Entry 9EQI (X-ray diffraction, 1.40 A resolution); this record covers chains S and M of the 4 polymer chains in the assembly.

[Chain S]
Name: Hydrogenase-1 small chain
Organism: Escherichia coli
Notes: EC 1.12.99.6
UniProt: P69739 (MBHS_ECOLI); residues 1-271 here correspond to UniProt positions 46-316 (UniProt number = residue number + 45)
Sequence (279 residues; numbered 1 to 279; the number before each row is that of its first residue):
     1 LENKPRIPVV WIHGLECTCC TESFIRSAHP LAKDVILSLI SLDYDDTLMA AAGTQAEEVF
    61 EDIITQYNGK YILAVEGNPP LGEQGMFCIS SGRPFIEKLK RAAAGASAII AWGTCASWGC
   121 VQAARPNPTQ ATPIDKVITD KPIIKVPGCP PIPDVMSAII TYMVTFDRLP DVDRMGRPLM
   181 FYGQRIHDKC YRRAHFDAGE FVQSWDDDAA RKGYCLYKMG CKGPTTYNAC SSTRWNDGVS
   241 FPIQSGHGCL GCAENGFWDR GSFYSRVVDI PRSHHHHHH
Not modelled in the structure: 1-3, 267-279
Differences from the reference sequence: expression tag (272-279)
Swiss-Prot annotation at these positions:
  - binding site ([4Fe-4S] cluster): Cys17, Cys20, Cys115, Cys149, His187, Cys190, Cys215, Cys221
  - binding site ([3Fe-4S] cluster): Cys230, Cys249, Cys252
Bound ions: fe4-s3 cluster Fe: Cys17, Cys19, Cys20, Cys115, Cys120, Cys149; 4Fe-4S cluster Fe: His187, Cys190, Cys215, Cys221; 3Fe-4S cluster Fe: Cys230, Cys249, Cys252
Small-molecule neighbours:
  - 3Fe-4S cluster (F3S): Ile186, Thr226, Asn228, Cys230, Trp235, Phe241, Pro242, Cys249, Leu250, Gly251, Cys252, Ala253
  - fe4-s3 cluster (SF3): Glu16, Cys17, Thr18, Cys19, Cys20, Glu76, Gly113, Thr114, Cys115, Cys120, Gly148, Cys149, Pro150
  - 4Fe-4S cluster (SF4): Ile186, His187, Cys190, Arg192, Arg193, Phe196, Cys215, Leu216, Tyr217, Cys221, Gly223, Pro224, Ile243

[Chain M]
Name: Hydrogenase-1 large chain
Organism: Escherichia coli
Notes: EC 1.12.99.6
UniProt: P0ACD8 (MBHL_ECOLI); residues 1-582 here = UniProt positions 1-582
Sequence (582 residues; each row starts with the number of its first residue):
     1 MSTQYETQGY TINNAGRRLV VDPITRIEGH MRCEVNINDQ NVITNAVSCG TMFRGLEIIL
    61 QGRDPRDAWA FVERICGVCT GVHALASVYA IEDAIGIKVP DNANIIRNIM LATLWCHDHL
   121 VHFYQLAGMD WIDVLDALKA DPRKTSELAQ SLSSWPKSSP GYFFDVQNRL KKFVEGGQLG
   181 IFRNGYWGHP QYKLPPEANL MGFAHYLEAL DFQREIVKIH AVFGGKNPHP NWIVGGMPCA
   241 INIDESGAVG AVNMERLNLV QSIITRTADF INNVMIPDAL AIGQFNKPWS EIGTGLSDKC
   301 VLSYGAFPDI ANDFGEKSLL MPGGAVINGD FNNVLPVDLV DPQQVQEFVD HAWYRYPNDQ
   361 VGRHPFDGIT DPWYNPGDVK GSDTNIQQLN EQERYSWIKA PRWRGNAMEV GPLARTLIAY
   421 HKGDAATVES VDRMMSALNL PLSGIQSTLG RILCRAHEAQ WAAGKLQYFF DKLMTNLKNG
   481 NLATASTEKW EPATWPTECR GVGFTEAPRG ALGHWAAIRD GKIDLYQCVV PTTWNASPRD
   541 PKGQIGAYEA ALMNTKMAIP EQPLEILRTL HSFDPCLACS TH
Not modelled in the structure: 1
Swiss-Prot annotation at these positions:
  - binding site (Ni(2+)): Cys76, Cys79, Cys576, Cys579
Bound ions: Mg2+: Glu57, Cys528; Ni2+: Cys76, Cys79, Cys576, Cys579; carbonmonoxide-(dicyano) iron Fe: Cys79, Cys579
Small-molecule neighbours: carbonmonoxide-(dicyano) iron (FCO): Cys79, Val82, His83, Ala507, Pro508, Arg509, Leu512, Val530, Pro531, Thr532, Cys576, Cys579

[How chain S and chain M interact]
Pairs across the interface - 34 pairs, chain S then chain M:
  His29(S) with Glu255(M), salt bridge; Asn258(M); Leu259(M); Ser262(M)
  Pro30(S) with Asn258(M)
  Asp154(S) with Glu255(M)
  Ala158(S) with Met254(M); Glu255(M); Asn258(M)
  Thr161(S) with Met254(M); Asn258(M), hydrogen bond
  Tyr162(S) with Ile243(M), hydrophobic; Asp244(M), hydrogen bond
  Thr165(S) with Lys478(M)
  Phe166(S) with Met254(M), hydrophobic; Met474(M), hydrophobic; Leu477(M); Lys478(M)
  Arg168(S) with Lys478(M), hydrogen bond (side chain-backbone)
  Pro170(S) with Asp244(M)
  Asp171(S) with Asp244(M), hydrogen bond (backbone-side chain)
  Leu179(S) with Glu245(M); Ser246(M)
  Met180(S) with Ile243(M); Asp244(M); Glu245(M); Ala248(M); Val249(M)
  Gly183(S) with Ser246(M), hydrogen bond (backbone-side chain)
  Gln184(S) with Gly247(M); Val249(M)
  Ala229(S) with Val249(M), hydrophobic
  Ser232(S) with Val249(M)
  Thr233(S) with Glu255(M)
Interface residues without a listed pair, chain S (22 interface residues in all): Ala28, Ser157, Phe181, Lys189
Interface residues without a listed pair, chain M (17 interface residues in all): Gly250, Asn253

[Summary]
22 residues of chain S and 17 residues of chain M are in contact, with 5 hydrogen bonds and 1 salt bridge.
Polar contacts include His29(S)-Glu255(M), Thr161(S)-Asn258(M) and Tyr162(S)-Asp244(M). Ligands of chain S:
4Fe-4S cluster, 3Fe-4S cluster and fe4-s3 cluster.
Chain S is Hydrogenase-1 small chain and chain M is Hydrogenase-1 large chain, both from Escherichia coli; the
structure, Hydrogenase-1 Ni-B state poised at +100mV, was determined by X-ray diffraction.
